Entry 5T4P (electron microscopy, 7.77 A resolution (low resolution: residue-level contacts below are approximate; hydrogen-bond / salt-bridge calls are withheld)); this record covers chains A and L of the 22 polymer chains in the assembly.

[Chain A]
Protein: ATP synthase subunit alpha
Organism: Escherichia coli
Notes: EC 3.6.3.14
UniProtKB: B7MGF4 (ATPA_ECO45); residues 1-513 here = UniProt positions 1-513
Chain sequence (513 residues; numbered 1 to 513; the number before each row is that of its first residue):
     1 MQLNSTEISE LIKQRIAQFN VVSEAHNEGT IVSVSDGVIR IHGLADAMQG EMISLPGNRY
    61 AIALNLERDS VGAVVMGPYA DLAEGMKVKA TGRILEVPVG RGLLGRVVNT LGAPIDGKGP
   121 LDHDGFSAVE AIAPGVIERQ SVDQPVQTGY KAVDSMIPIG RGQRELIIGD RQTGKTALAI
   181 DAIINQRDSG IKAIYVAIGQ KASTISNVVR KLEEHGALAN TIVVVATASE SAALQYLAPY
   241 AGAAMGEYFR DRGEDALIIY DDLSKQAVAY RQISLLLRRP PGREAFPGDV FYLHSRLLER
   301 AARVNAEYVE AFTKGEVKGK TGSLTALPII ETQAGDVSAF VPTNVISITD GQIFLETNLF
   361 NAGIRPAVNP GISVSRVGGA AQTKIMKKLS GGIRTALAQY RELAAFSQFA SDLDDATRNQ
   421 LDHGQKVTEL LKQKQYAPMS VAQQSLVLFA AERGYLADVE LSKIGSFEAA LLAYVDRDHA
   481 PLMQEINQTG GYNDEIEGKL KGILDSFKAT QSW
Disordered / not traced: 512-513
Differences from the reference sequence: conflict Ala47 (Cys in B7MGF4), Ala90 (Cys in B7MGF4), Ala193 (Cys in B7MGF4), Ala243 (Cys in B7MGF4), Asn419 (Lys in B7MGF4)
Small-molecule neighbours: ATP (adenosine-5'-triphosphate): Asp170, Arg171, Gln172, Thr173, Gly174, Lys175, Thr176, Ala177, Glu331, Phe360, Gly363, Ile364, Arg365, Pro366, Ala367, Gln433, Lys434, Gln435

[Chain L]
Protein: ATP synthase subunit delta
Organism: Escherichia coli
UniProtKB: B7MGF5 (ATPD_ECO45); residues 0-176 here correspond to UniProt positions 1-177 (UniProt number = residue number + 1)
Chain sequence (177 residues; row label = number of the first residue in the row; numbering starts at 0):
     0 MSEFITVARP YAKAAFDFAV EHQSVERWQD MLAFAAEVTK NEQMAELLSG ALAPETLAES
    60 FIAVAGEQLD ENGQNLIRVM AENGRLNALP DVLEQFIHLR AVSEATAEVD VISAAALSEQ
   120 QLAKISAAME KRLSRKVKLN AKIDKSVMAG VIIRAGDMVI DGSVRGRLER LADVLQS
Disordered / not traced: 0-1, 162-176
Differences from the reference sequence: conflict Ala64 (Cys65 in B7MGF5), Ala140 (Cys141 in B7MGF5)

[Interface between chain A and chain L]
Pairs across the interface (10; chain A residue first):
  Leu11(A) - Asn40(L)
  Gln14(A) - Val63(L)
  Gln14(A) - Ala64(L)
  Ala17(A) - Ala62(L)
  Ala17(A) - Val63(L)
  Gln18(A) - Val63(L)
  Val21(A) - Leu46(L)
  Val22(A) - Gln42(L)
  Val22(A) - Glu45(L)
  Val22(A) - Leu46(L)
Interface residues without a listed pair, chain A (9 interface residues in all): Glu7, Glu10, Arg15
Interface residues without a listed pair, chain L (10 interface residues in all): Glu36, Ser59, Gly65

[Overview]
9 residues of chain A face 10 of chain L across their interface. Bound to chain A: ATP.
Here chain A is ATP synthase subunit alpha and chain L is ATP synthase subunit delta, both from Escherichia
coli. Entry 5T4P (Autoinhibited E. coli ATP synthase state 2) was determined by electron microscopy, deposited
together with 5T4Q and 5T4O.
